Entry 6WTI (electron microscopy, 2.38 A resolution); this record covers chains A and B of the 4 polymer chains in the assembly.

[Chain A]
Protein: Cytochrome o ubiquinol oxidase, subunit I
Source organism: Escherichia coli
Notes: EC 1.10.3.-
UniProt: H4KCU1 (H4KCU1_ECOLX); numbering as in UniProt (aligned over 1-663)
Chain sequence (663 residues; each row starts with the number of its first residue):
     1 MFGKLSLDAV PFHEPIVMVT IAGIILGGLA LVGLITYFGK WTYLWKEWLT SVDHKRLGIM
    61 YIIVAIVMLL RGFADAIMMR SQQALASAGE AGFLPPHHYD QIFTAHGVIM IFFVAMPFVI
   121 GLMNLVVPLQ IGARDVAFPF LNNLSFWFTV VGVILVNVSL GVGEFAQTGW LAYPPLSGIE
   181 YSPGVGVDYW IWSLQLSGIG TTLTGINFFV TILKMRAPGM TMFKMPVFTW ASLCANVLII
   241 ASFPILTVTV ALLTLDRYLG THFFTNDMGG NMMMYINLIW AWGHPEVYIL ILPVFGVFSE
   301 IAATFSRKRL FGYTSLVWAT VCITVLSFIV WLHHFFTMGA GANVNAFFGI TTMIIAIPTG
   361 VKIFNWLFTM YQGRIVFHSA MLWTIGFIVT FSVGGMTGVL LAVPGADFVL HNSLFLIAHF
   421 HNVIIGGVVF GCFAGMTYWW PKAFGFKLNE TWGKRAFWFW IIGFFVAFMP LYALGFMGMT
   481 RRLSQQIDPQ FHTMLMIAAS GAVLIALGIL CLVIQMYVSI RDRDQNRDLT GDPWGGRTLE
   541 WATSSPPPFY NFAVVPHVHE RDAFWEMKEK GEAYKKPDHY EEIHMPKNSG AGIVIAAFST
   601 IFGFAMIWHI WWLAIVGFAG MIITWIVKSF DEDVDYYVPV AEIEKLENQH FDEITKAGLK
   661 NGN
Not modelled in the structure: 661-663
Bound ions: heme Fe: His106, His421; Cu ion: His284, His333, His334; heme o Fe near His419 (its only coordinating residue here)
Residues lining bound ligands:
  - 1,2-Distearoyl-sn-glycerophosphoethanolamine (3PE), molecule 1: Phe138, Pro139, Phe140, Leu141, Leu144, Phe148, Trp192, Gln195, Leu196, Ile199, Leu203, Phe602, Phe618, Met621, Trp625, Lys628, Val634
  - 1,2-Distearoyl-sn-glycerophosphoethanolamine (3PE), molecule 2: Trp192, Gln195, Ala251, Thr254, Tyr258, Leu259, Phe602, Met606, Trp611, Ile615, Phe618
  - 1,2-Distearoyl-sn-glycerophosphoethanolamine (3PE), molecule 3: Phe209, Met222, Trp230, Leu233, Val237, Ile240
  - 1,2-Distearoyl-sn-glycerophosphoethanolamine (3PE), molecule 4: Val248, Ala251, Phe618, Trp625, Ile626, Lys628, Ser629
  - 1,2-Distearoyl-sn-glycerophosphoethanolamine (3PE), molecule 5: Met516, Tyr517, Ile520, Arg521, Arg523
  - heme (HEM): Phe73, Ala76, Met79, Arg80, Gln83, Phe103, Thr104, His106, Gly107, Met110, Ile111, Gly169, Trp170, Leu414, Ile417, Phe420, His421, Ile424, Ile425, Val429, Trp460, Phe468, Arg481, Arg482, Ile505
  - heme o (HEO): Trp170, Trp280, Val287, Tyr288, Ile291, His333, His334, Thr352, Ile355, Ala356, Thr359, Gly360, Ile363, Phe391, Ser392, Gly395, Met396, Gly398, Val399, Leu401, Ala402, Asp407, His411, Leu416, His419, Phe420, Val423, Ile424, Val428, Arg481
  - pentadecyl(tetradecyl)peroxyanhydride (U9V): Tyr43, Leu44, Trp48, Ile59, Met60, Ile62, Ile63, Ile66, Leu122, Leu125, Phe146, Trp147, Val150, Met436, Trp439, Trp440, Ala443, Phe444, Phe446, Met516, Ile520, Arg523
  - Ubiquinone-8 (UQ8): Leu7, Val10, Phe12, Ile16, Val17, Thr20, Ile21, Ile24, Val67, Leu70, Arg71, Ala74, Asp75, Met78, His98, Gln101, Ile102, Ile154, Asn157, Val158, Leu160, Gly161

[Chain B]
Protein: Ubiquinol oxidase subunit 2
Source organism: Escherichia coli
UniProt: A0A024L5V9 (A0A024L5V9_ECOLX); residue numbers follow UniProt; this construct covers 1-315
Chain sequence (315 residues; each row starts with the number of its first residue):
     1 MRLRKYNKSL GWLSLFAGTV LLSGCNSALL DPKGQIGLEQ RSLILTAFGL MLIVVIPAIL
    61 MAVGFAWKYR ASNKDAKYSP NWSHSNKVEA VVWTVPILII IFLAVLTWKT THALEPSKPL
   121 AHDEKPITIE VVSMDWKWFF IYPEQGIATV NEIAFPANTP VYFKVTSNSV MNSFFIPRLG
   181 SQIYAMAGMQ TRLHLIANEP GTYDGISASY SGPGFSGMKF KAIATPDRAA FDQWVAKAKQ
   241 SPNTMSDMAA FEKLAAPSEY NQVEYFSNVK PDLFADVINK FMAHGKSMDM TQPEGEHSAH
   301 EGMEGMDMSH AESAH
Not modelled in the structure: 1-23, 286-315
Residues lining bound ligands:
  - 1,2-Distearoyl-sn-glycerophosphoethanolamine (3PE): Ile100, Ile101, Ala104, Val105, Trp108
  - heme o (HEO): Met51, Val54, Val55, Ala58, Pro96, Ile100

[How chain A and chain B interact]
Pairs across the interface (130; chain A residue first):
  Pro96(A) - Pro213(B)
  Asp100(A) - Tyr210(B)  hydrogen bond
  Gln167(A) - Tyr210(B)
  Pro175(A) - Met171(B)
  Leu176(A) - Val170(B)  hydrophobic
  Leu176(A) - Tyr210(B)  hydrophobic
  Leu176(A) - Gly212(B)
  Tyr181(A) - Ser169(B)  hydrogen bond (side chain-backbone)
  Tyr181(A) - Val170(B)  hydrophobic
  Asn266(A) - Ser169(B)
  Asn266(A) - Ala187(B)
  Asn266(A) - Phe281(B)
  Met272(A) - Met186(B)  hydrophobic
  Met272(A) - Ala187(B)
  Met272(A) - Met189(B)  hydrophobic
  Met273(A) - Met186(B)  hydrophobic
  Met273(A) - Met189(B)  hydrophobic
  Arg307(A) - Tyr78(B)  hydrogen bond (backbone-side chain)
  Lys308(A) - Ser79(B)
  Lys308(A) - Pro80(B)
  Lys308(A) - Trp82(B)
  Arg309(A) - Pro80(B)
  Arg309(A) - Asn81(B)
  Arg309(A) - Ser83(B)  hydrogen bond
  Leu310(A) - Ser83(B)
  Phe311(A) - Trp82(B)  hydrophobic
  Phe311(A) - Ser83(B)
  Phe311(A) - His84(B)
  Phe311(A) - Ser85(B)
  Gly312(A) - Ser83(B)  hydrogen bond (backbone-backbone)
  Ser315(A) - Glu89(B)  hydrogen bond
  Thr337(A) - Gln182(B)
  Thr337(A) - Tyr184(B)  hydrogen bond (backbone-backbone)
  Met338(A) - Tyr184(B)  hydrophobic
  Gly339(A) - Glu115(B)
  Ala340(A) - Glu115(B)
  Gly341(A) - Glu115(B)
  Ala342(A) - Thr111(B)
  Ala342(A) - His112(B)
  Ala342(A) - Glu115(B)
  Asn343(A) - His112(B)
  Asn345(A) - Thr111(B)
  Asn345(A) - Glu115(B)
  Ala346(A) - Trp108(B)  hydrophobic
  Ala346(A) - Thr111(B)
  Ile350(A) - Ala104(B)  hydrophobic
  Met353(A) - Ile100(B)
  Met353(A) - Leu103(B)
  Met353(A) - Ala104(B)
  Met353(A) - Thr107(B)
  Ile357(A) - Trp93(B)  hydrophobic
  Ile357(A) - Pro96(B)  hydrophobic
  Ile357(A) - Ile100(B)  hydrophobic
  Val361(A) - Val92(B)
  Val361(A) - Trp93(B)
  Ile363(A) - Ala58(B)  hydrophobic
  Phe364(A) - Val54(B)  hydrophobic
  Phe364(A) - Met61(B)  hydrophobic
  Phe364(A) - Val92(B)  hydrophobic
  Leu367(A) - Ala58(B)
  Leu367(A) - Ala62(B)  hydrophobic
  Leu367(A) - Phe65(B)
  Phe368(A) - Trp82(B)  hydrophobic
  Phe368(A) - Val88(B)  hydrophobic
  Met370(A) - Ala62(B)
  Met370(A) - Tyr69(B)
  Tyr371(A) - Phe65(B)  hydrophobic
  Tyr371(A) - Tyr69(B)
  Tyr371(A) - Trp82(B)  hydrophobic
  Gln372(A) - Tyr69(B)
  Gln372(A) - Lys77(B)
  Gln372(A) - Tyr78(B)
  Gln372(A) - Ser79(B)  hydrogen bond
  Gly373(A) - Tyr78(B)
  Arg374(A) - Tyr69(B)
  Arg374(A) - Tyr78(B)
  Ile375(A) - Phe65(B)
  Ile375(A) - Ala66(B)  hydrophobic
  Ile375(A) - Tyr69(B)  hydrogen bond (backbone-backbone)
  Ile375(A) - Arg70(B)
  Ile375(A) - Ala71(B)  hydrogen bond (backbone-backbone)
  Phe377(A) - Ala66(B)
  Phe377(A) - Arg70(B)
  Ile388(A) - Ala62(B)  hydrophobic
  Ser392(A) - Val55(B)
  Ser392(A) - Ile59(B)
  Met396(A) - Phe48(B)  hydrophobic
  Met396(A) - Met51(B)  hydrophobic
  Met396(A) - Leu52(B)  hydrophobic
  Val399(A) - Met51(B)  hydrophobic
  Val399(A) - Leu103(B)  hydrophobic
  Leu400(A) - Ile44(B)
  Leu400(A) - Ala47(B)  hydrophobic
  Leu400(A) - Phe48(B)
  Leu400(A) - Met51(B)  hydrophobic
  Val403(A) - Thr107(B)
  Pro404(A) - Thr107(B)
  Pro404(A) - Thr111(B)
  Gly405(A) - Gln40(B)  hydrogen bond (backbone-side chain)
  Ala406(A) - Ile44(B)  hydrophobic
  Asp407(A) - Gln182(B)
  Phe408(A) - Gln40(B)
  Phe408(A) - Leu114(B)
  Phe408(A) - Pro116(B)
  Phe408(A) - Ser181(B)
  Phe408(A) - Gln182(B)  hydrogen bond (backbone-side chain)
  Val409(A) - Leu29(B)  hydrophobic
  Val409(A) - Gln40(B)
  Val409(A) - Phe175(B)
  Val409(A) - Gly180(B)
  Val409(A) - Gln182(B)
  Leu410(A) - Ile44(B)  hydrophobic
  His411(A) - Gln182(B)
  His411(A) - Tyr184(B)  hydrogen bond
  Asn412(A) - Ala208(B)  hydrogen bond (side chain-backbone)
  Phe476(A) - Ser27(B)  hydrogen bond (backbone-side chain)
  Phe476(A) - Ala28(B)
  Phe476(A) - Leu29(B)  hydrogen bond (backbone-backbone)
  Phe476(A) - Leu30(B)  hydrophobic
  Met477(A) - Ser27(B)  hydrogen bond (backbone-side chain)
  Met477(A) - Ala28(B)
  Thr480(A) - Ala208(B)
  Arg481(A) - Phe215(B)
  Arg482(A) - Tyr210(B)
  Leu483(A) - Phe215(B)  hydrophobic
  Ser484(A) - Ser216(B)
  Gln485(A) - Ser216(B)
  Gln485(A) - Tyr260(B)
  Gln486(A) - Lys219(B)  hydrogen bond (backbone-side chain)
  Gln486(A) - Tyr260(B)
Also at the interface, not in a pair above, chain A (75 interface residues in all): Phe103, Asp267, Ser306, Ile354, Ala356, Val376, Val389, Gly475, Gly478, Asp488, Arg537
Also at the interface, not in a pair above, chain B (76 interface residues in all): Leu43, Asn73, Lys74, Ala76, Ile97, Asn168, Pro177, Ile183, Ser207, Ser209, Ser211

[Summary]
75 residues of chain A and 76 residues of chain B are in contact, with 18 hydrogen bonds. Polar pairs include
Asp100(A)-Tyr210(B), Tyr181(A)-Ser169(B) and Arg307(A)-Tyr78(B). Heme o is bound between chain A and chain B.
Here chain A is Cytochrome o ubiquinol oxidase, subunit I and chain B is Ubiquinol oxidase subunit 2, both
from Escherichia coli. Entry 6WTI (The Cryo-EM structure of the ubiquinol oxidase from Escherichia coli) was
determined by electron microscopy together with 6WU6 and 7JZ2 from the same study.
